PDB entry 7W3Z | electron microscopy, 3.00 A resolution | chains B and C of the 6 polymer chains in the assembly

Chain B:
Molecule: Guanine nucleotide-binding protein G(q) subunit alpha
Organism: Homo sapiens
UniProt: P50148 (GNAQ_HUMAN); residue numbers follow UniProt; this construct covers 36-359
Amino-acid sequence (353 residues; numbered 7 to 359; the number before each row is that of its first residue):
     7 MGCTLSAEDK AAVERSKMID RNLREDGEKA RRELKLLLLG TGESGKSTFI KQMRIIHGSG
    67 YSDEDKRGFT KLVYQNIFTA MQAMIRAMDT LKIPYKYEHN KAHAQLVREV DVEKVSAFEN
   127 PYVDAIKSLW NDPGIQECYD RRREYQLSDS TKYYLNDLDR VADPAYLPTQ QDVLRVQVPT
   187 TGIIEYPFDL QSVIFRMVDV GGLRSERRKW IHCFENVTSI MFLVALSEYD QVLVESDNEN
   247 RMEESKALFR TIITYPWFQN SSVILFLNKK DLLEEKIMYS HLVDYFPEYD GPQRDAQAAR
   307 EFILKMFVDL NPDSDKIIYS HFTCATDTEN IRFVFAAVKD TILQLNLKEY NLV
Unresolved in the structure: 7
Construct notes: initiating methionine (7); expression tag (8-35); engineered mutation Gln183 (Arg in P50148), Leu209 (Gln in P50148)
What the authors report for this chain:
  - mutagenesis - R183Q: decreased signaling

Chain C:
Molecule: Guanine nucleotide-binding protein G(I)/G(S)/G(T) subunit beta-1
Organism: Homo sapiens
UniProt: P62873 (GBB1_HUMAN); numbering as in UniProt (aligned over 2-340)
Amino-acid sequence (380 residues; each row starts with the number of its first residue; numbers below 1 keep their minus sign (Met-13 is residue -13)):
   -13 MHHHHHHHHH HGSSGSELDQ LRQEAEQLKN QIRDARKACA DATLSQITNN IDPVGRIQMR
    47 TRRTLRGHLA KIYAMHWGTD SRLLVSASQD GKLIIWDSYT TNKVHAIPLR SSWVMTCAYA
   107 PSGNYVACGG LDNICSIYNL KTREGNVRVS RELAGHTGYL SCCRFLDDNQ IVTSSGDTTC
   167 ALWDIETGQQ TTTFTGHTGD VMSLSLAPDT RLFVSGACDA SAKLWDVREG MCRQTFTGHE
   227 SDINAICFFP NGNAFATGSD DATCRLFDLR ADQELMTYSH DNIICGITSV SFSKSGRLLL
   287 AGYDDFNCNV WDALKADRAG VLAGHDNRVS CLGVTDDGMA VATGSWDSFL KIWNGSSGGG
   347 GSGGGGSSGV SGWRLFKKIS
Unresolved in the structure: -13 to 2, 341-366
Construct notes: initiating methionine (-13); expression tag (-12 to 1, 341-366)

How chain B and chain C interact:
Pairs across the interface - 42 pairs, chain B then chain C:
  Val19(B) - Asn88(C)
  Arg21(B) - Val90(C)  hydrogen bond (side chain-backbone)
  Arg21(B) - His91(C)
  Ser22(B) - Asn88(C)  hydrogen bond
  Ser22(B) - Lys89(C)  hydrogen bond (side chain-backbone)
  Ile25(B) - Lys89(C)
  Ile25(B) - Ala92(C)  hydrophobic
  Asp26(B) - Lys89(C)  salt bridge
  Leu29(B) - Gly53(C)
  Leu29(B) - Leu55(C)
  Leu29(B) - Ile80(C)  hydrophobic
  Leu29(B) - Lys89(C)
  Asp32(B) - Lys78(C)  salt bridge
  Gly33(B) - Leu55(C)
  Lys41(B) - Trp99(C)
  Thr187(B) - Asn119(C)
  Ile189(B) - Trp99(C)
  Ile189(B) - Leu117(C)  hydrophobic
  Glu191(B) - Trp99(C)  hydrogen bond
  Ser211(B) - Tyr145(C)
  Ser211(B) - Asp186(C)
  Glu212(B) - Asp186(C)  hydrogen bond (backbone-side chain)
  Arg214(B) - Cys204(C)
  Arg214(B) - Asp228(C)  salt bridge
  Lys215(B) - Met101(C)
  Lys215(B) - Tyr145(C)
  Lys215(B) - Met188(C)
  Lys215(B) - Cys204(C)
  Lys215(B) - Asp228(C)  salt bridge
  Lys215(B) - Asn230(C)  hydrogen bond
  Lys215(B) - Asp246(C)  salt bridge
  Trp216(B) - Leu117(C)  hydrophobic
  Trp216(B) - Tyr145(C)
  His218(B) - Lys57(C)  hydrogen bond (backbone-side chain)
  His218(B) - Tyr59(C)  hydrogen bond
  His218(B) - Trp332(C)
  Cys219(B) - Tyr59(C)
  Cys219(B) - Gln75(C)
  Phe220(B) - Trp99(C)  hydrophobic
  Glu221(B) - Lys57(C)  salt bridge
  Glu221(B) - Trp332(C)
  Trp263(B) - Arg314(C)
Also at the interface, not in a pair above, chain B (24 interface residues in all): Ala18, Val204
Also at the interface, not in a pair above, chain C (27 interface residues in all): Thr143, Gly162

Summary:
24 residues of chain B face 27 of chain C across their interface; the contacts include 8 hydrogen bonds and 6
salt bridges. Among the polar pairs are Asp26(B)-Lys89(C), Asp32(B)-Lys78(C) and Arg214(B)-Asp228(C). From the
paper: R183Q of chain B reduces signaling.
Chain B is Guanine nucleotide-binding protein G(q) subunit alpha and chain C is Guanine nucleotide-binding
protein G(I)/G(S)/G(T) subunit beta-1, both from Homo sapiens; the structure, Cryo-EM Structure of Human
Gastrin Releasing Peptide Receptor in complex with the agonist Gastrin Releasing Peptide ..., was determined
by electron microscopy together with 7W40 and 7W41 from the same study.
